PDB entry 4FTS | X-ray diffraction, 3.20 A resolution | chains C and R of the 4 polymer chains in the assembly

== Chain C ==
Molecule: Capsid protein alpha
Organism: Flock house virus
Notes: EC 3.4.23.44
UniProt: P12870 (CAPSD_FHV); numbering as in UniProt (aligned over 1-407)
Sequence (407 residues; each row starts with the number of its first residue):
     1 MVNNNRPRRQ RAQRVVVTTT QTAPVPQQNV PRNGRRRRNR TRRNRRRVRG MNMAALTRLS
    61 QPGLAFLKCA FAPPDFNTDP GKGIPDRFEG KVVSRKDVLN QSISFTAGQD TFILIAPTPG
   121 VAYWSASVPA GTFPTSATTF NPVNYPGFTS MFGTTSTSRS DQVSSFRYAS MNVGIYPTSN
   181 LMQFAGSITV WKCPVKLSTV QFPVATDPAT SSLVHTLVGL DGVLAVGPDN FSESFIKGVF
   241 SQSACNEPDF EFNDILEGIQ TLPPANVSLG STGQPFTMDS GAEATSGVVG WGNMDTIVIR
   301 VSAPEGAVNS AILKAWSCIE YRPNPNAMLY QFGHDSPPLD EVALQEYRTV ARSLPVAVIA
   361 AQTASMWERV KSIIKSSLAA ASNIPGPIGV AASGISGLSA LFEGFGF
Not modelled in the structure: 1-54, 384-407
Sequence notes: engineered mutation Thr363 (Asn in P12870)
Curated features (UniProtKB/Swiss-Prot):
  - active site: Asp75
  - binding site (Ca(2+)): Asp161, Asp221, Asp249, Glu251, Gly273
  - site (Interaction with viral RNA genome): Phe402, Phe405, Phe407
Disulfides: Cys69-Cys318
Metal / ion sites: Ca2+ site 1: Asp161 (shared with 2 residues of chain B); Ca2+ site 2: Asp221, Gly273 (shared with 1 residue of chain A); Ca2+ site 3: Asp249 (shared with 2 residues of chain A; 1 residue of chain B)

== Chain R ==
Molecule: Random cellular RNAs
Organism: Spodoptera frugiperda
Sequence (15 nucleotides; row label = number of the first residue in the row):
     1 UUUCUCUUUU AUCUU

== Chain C / chain R interface ==
Residue-residue contacts (9; chain C residue first):
  Leu56(C) with U14(R), phosphate contact
  Thr57(C) with C13(R), sugar contact
  Gln61(C) with U12(R), hydrogen bond to the sugar
  Leu64(C) with U12(R), sugar contact; C13(R), sugar contact
  Thr78(C) with U12(R), phosphate contact
  Trp367(C) with C13(R), phosphate contact
  Lys371(C) with U14(R), salt bridge to the phosphate
  Lys375(C) with U14(R), salt bridge to the phosphate
Other interface residues (no listed pair), chain R (4 interface residues in all): A11

== Overview ==
The interface between chain C and chain R involves 8 residues on one side and 4 on the other, with 1 hydrogen
bond and 2 salt bridges. Among the polar pairs are Gln61(C)-U12(R), Lys371(C)-U14(R) and Lys375(C)-U14(R).
Here chain C is Capsid protein alpha (Flock house virus) and chain R is Random cellular RNAs (Spodoptera
frugiperda). Entry 4FTS (Crystal structure of the N363T mutant of the Flock House virus capsid) was determined
by X-ray diffraction.
